3OY9 - chains A and D of the 4 polymer chains in the assembly; structure by X-ray diffraction, 2.55 A resolution.

[Chain A]
Protein: PFV integrase
Organism: Human spumaretrovirus
Reference sequence: P14350 (POL_FOAMV); residues 1-392 here correspond to UniProt positions 752-1143 (UniProt number = residue number + 751)
Chain sequence (395 residues; row label = number of the first residue in the row; numbers below 1 keep their minus sign (Gly-2 is residue -2)):
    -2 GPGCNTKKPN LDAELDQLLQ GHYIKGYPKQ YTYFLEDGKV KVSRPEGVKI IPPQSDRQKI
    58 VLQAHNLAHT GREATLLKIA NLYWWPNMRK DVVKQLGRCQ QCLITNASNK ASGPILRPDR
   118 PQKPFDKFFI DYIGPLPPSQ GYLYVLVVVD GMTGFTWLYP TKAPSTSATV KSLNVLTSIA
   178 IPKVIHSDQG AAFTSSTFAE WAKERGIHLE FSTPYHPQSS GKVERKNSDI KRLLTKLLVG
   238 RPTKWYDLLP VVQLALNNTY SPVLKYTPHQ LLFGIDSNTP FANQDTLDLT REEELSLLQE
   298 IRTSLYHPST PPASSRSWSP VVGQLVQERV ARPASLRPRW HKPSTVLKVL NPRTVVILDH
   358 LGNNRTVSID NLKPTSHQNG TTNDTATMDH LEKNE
Unresolved in the structure: -2 to 7, 376-392
Differences from the reference sequence: expression tag (-2 to 0); variant Ser217 (Gly968 in P14350), Gly218 (Ser969 in P14350)
Ion coordination: Zn2+: His62, His66, Cys96, Cys99; Mn2+ site 1: Asp128, Asp185; Mn2+ site 2: Asp128, Glu221 (shared with DA17(D) of chain D)
Reported in the primary citation:
  - Mn2+ coordination: Asp128, Asp185, Glu221

[Chain D]
Molecule: 17-nt DNA strand
Sequence (17 nucleotides; numbered 1 to 17; the number before each row is that of its first residue):
     1 TGCGAAATTC CATGACA
Ion coordination: Mn2+: DA17 (shared with Asp128(A), Glu221(A) of chain A)

[Chain A / chain D interface]
Contacting residue pairs - 11 pairs, chain A then chain D:
  Pro214(A) with DA17(D), base contact
  Gln215(A) with DA17(D), base contact
  Glu221(A) with DC16(D), sugar contact; DA17(D), base contact
  Arg222(A) with DG14(D), base contact; DA15(D), base contact; DC16(D), base contact
  Asn224(A) with DC16(D), phosphate contact
  Ser225(A) with DC16(D), sugar contact
  Lys228(A) with DA17(D), salt bridge to the phosphate
  Lys262(A) with DT9(D), salt bridge to the phosphate

[Summary]
Chain A and chain D form an interface of 8 and 5 residues respectively, with 2 salt bridges. Polar contacts
include Lys228(A)-DA17(D) and Lys262(A)-DT9(D). His62(A), His66(A), Cys96(A) and Cys99(A) form the Zn2+ site.
The Mn2+ site 1 is built by Asp128(A) and Asp185(A). From the paper: Mn2+ coordination by Asp128(A), Asp185(A)
and Glu221(A).
Chain A is PFV integrase (Human spumaretrovirus) and chain D is a 17-nt DNA strand; the structure, Crystal
structure of the Prototype Foamy Virus (PFV) intasome in complex with manganese at 2.55 resolution, was
determined by X-ray diffraction, deposited together with 3L2Q, 3L2R, 3L2U, 3L2V and 3L2W.
